2ONL - chains A and C; structure by X-ray diffraction, 4.00 A resolution.

# Chain A
Protein: Mitogen-activated protein kinase 14
From: Homo sapiens
Notes: EC 2.7.11.24
Reference sequence: Q16539 (MK14_HUMAN); residues 2-360 here correspond to UniProt positions 1-359 (UniProt number = residue number - 1)
Amino-acid sequence (366 residues; each row starts with the number of its first residue; numbers below 1 keep their minus sign (Gly-5 is residue -5)):
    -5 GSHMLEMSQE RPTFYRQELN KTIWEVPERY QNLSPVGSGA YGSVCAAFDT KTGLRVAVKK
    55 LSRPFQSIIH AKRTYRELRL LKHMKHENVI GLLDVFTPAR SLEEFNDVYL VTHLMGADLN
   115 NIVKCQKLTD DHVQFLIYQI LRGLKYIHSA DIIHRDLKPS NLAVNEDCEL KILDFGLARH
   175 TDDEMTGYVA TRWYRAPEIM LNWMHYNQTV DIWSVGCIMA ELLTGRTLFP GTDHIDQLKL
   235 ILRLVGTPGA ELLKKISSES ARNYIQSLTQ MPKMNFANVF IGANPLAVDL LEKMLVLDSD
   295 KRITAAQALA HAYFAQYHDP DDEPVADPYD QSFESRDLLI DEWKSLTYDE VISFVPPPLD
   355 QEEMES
Unresolved in the structure: -5 to 3, 174-184, 353-360
Differences from the reference sequence: cloning artifact (-5 to 1)
UniProt features mapped onto this chain:
  - binding site (ATP): Lys54
  - modified residue: Lys54 (N6-acetyllysine)

# Chain C
Protein: MAP kinase-activated protein kinase 2
From: Homo sapiens
Notes: EC 2.7.11.1
Reference sequence: P49137 (MAPK2_HUMAN); residues 1-400 here = UniProt positions 1-400
Amino-acid sequence (406 residues; numbered -5 to 400; the number before each row is that of its first residue; numbers below 1 keep their minus sign (Gly-5 is residue -5)):
    -5 GSHMLEMLSN SQGQSPPVPF PAPAPPPQPP TPALPHPPAQ PPPPPPQQFP QFHVKSGLQI
    55 KKNAIIDDYK VTSQVLGLGI NGKVLQIFNK RTQEKFALKM LQDCPKARRE VELHWRASQC
   115 PHIVRIVDVY ENLYAGRKCL LIVMECLDGG ELFSRIQDRG DQAFTEREAS EIMKSIGEAI
   175 QYLHSINIAH RDVKPENLLY TSKRPNAILK LTDFGFAKET TSHNSLTTPC YTPYYVAPEV
   235 LGPEKYDKSC DMWSLGVIMY ILLCGYPPFY SNHGLAISPG MKTRIRMGQY EFPNPEWSEV
   295 SEEVKMLIRN LLKTEPTQRM TITEFMNHPW IMQSTKVPQT PLHTSRVLKE DKERWEDVKE
   355 EMTSALATMR VDYEQIKIKK IEDASNPLLL KRRKKARALE AAALAH
Unresolved in the structure: -5 to 45, 66-76, 264-283, 394-400
Differences from the reference sequence: cloning artifact (-5 to 0)
UniProt features mapped onto this chain:
  - region: Ser328 to Arg364 (Autoinhibitory helix), Asp366 to Ala390 (p38 MAPK-binding site)
  - motif: Met356 to Val365 (Nuclear export signal (NES)), Lys371 to Lys374 (Bipartite nuclear localization signal 1), Lys385 to Lys389 (Bipartite nuclear localization signal 2)
  - active site: Asp186 (Proton acceptor)
  - binding site (ATP): Leu70 to Val78, Lys93
  - binding site (staurosporine): Glu139 to Leu141
  - modified residue: Ser9 (Phosphoserine), Thr25 (Phosphothreonine), Thr222 (Phosphothreonine), Ser272 (Phosphoserine), Ser328 (Phosphoserine), Thr334 (Phosphothreonine)
  - cross-link: Lys353 (Glycyl lysine isopeptide (Lys-Gly) (interchain with G-Cter in SUMO))
  - mutagenesis: Lys93 (K93R: Kinase defective mutant, abolishes activity), Asp207 (D207A: Kinase defective mutant, abolishes activity), Thr222 (T222A: Strong decrease in kinase activity; T222D: Mimicks phosphorylation state, leading to slight increase of basal kinase activity ...), Ser272 (S272A: Strong decrease in kinase activity; S272D: Mimicks phosphorylation state, leading to slight increase of basal kinase activity), Thr334 (T334A: Slight decrease in kinase activity; T334D/E: Mimicks phosphorylation state, leading to elevated basal kinase activity ...), Lys353 (K353R: Induces decreased sumoylation and increase in protein kinase activity)

# Chain A / chain C interface
Pairs across the interface (63; chain A residue first):
  Asn14(A) - Lys77(C)
  Lys15(A) - Lys77(C)
  Gly33(A) - Glu354(C)
  Ala34(A) - Glu354(C)  hydrogen bond (backbone-side chain)
  Glu81(A) - Pro381(C)
  Glu81(A) - Leu382(C)
  Glu81(A) - Lys385(C)  salt bridge
  Asn82(A) - Leu382(C)
  Ala111(A) - Gln369(C)
  Ala111(A) - Ile370(C)
  Asn115(A) - Tyr367(C)
  Asn115(A) - Gln369(C)
  Ile116(A) - Ile370(C)  hydrophobic
  Lys118(A) - Leu235(C)
  Lys118(A) - Thr362(C)
  Lys118(A) - Val365(C)
  Cys119(A) - Ile370(C)
  Cys119(A) - Lys371(C)  hydrogen bond
  Gln120(A) - Lys371(C)
  Gln120(A) - Ile372(C)  hydrogen bond (side chain-backbone)
  Asp125(A) - Ile375(C)
  His126(A) - Ile372(C)
  His126(A) - Lys373(C)  hydrogen bond (side chain-backbone)
  His126(A) - Lys374(C)
  His126(A) - Ile375(C)
  Phe129(A) - Ile375(C)  hydrophobic
  Phe129(A) - Asn380(C)
  Phe129(A) - Leu383(C)  hydrophobic
  Tyr132(A) - Arg386(C)  hydrogen bond
  Gln133(A) - Leu382(C)
  Arg136(A) - Leu382(C)
  Val158(A) - Ile370(C)
  Val158(A) - Ile372(C)  hydrophobic
  Asn159(A) - Ile370(C)
  Asn159(A) - Ile372(C)
  Glu160(A) - Ile370(C)
  Glu160(A) - Lys371(C)
  Glu160(A) - Ile372(C)
  Glu160(A) - Lys373(C)  hydrogen bond (backbone-backbone)
  Asp161(A) - Lys373(C)  salt bridge
  Asp161(A) - Ala378(C)
  Asp161(A) - Ser379(C)  hydrogen bond (side chain-backbone)
  Asp161(A) - Asn380(C)  hydrogen bond (backbone-side chain)
  Cys162(A) - Ile372(C)  hydrophobic
  Glu163(A) - Asn380(C)
  Glu163(A) - Pro381(C)
  Trp187(A) - Glu309(C)
  Thr218(A) - Ala231(C)
  Arg220(A) - Val230(C)
  Pro224(A) - Glu309(C)
  Thr226(A) - Tyr284(C)  hydrogen bond (backbone-backbone)
  Thr226(A) - Thr308(C)
  Asp227(A) - Tyr284(C)
  Asn272(A) - Pro227(C)
  Val273(A) - Tyr229(C)
  Ile275(A) - Tyr228(C)
  Tyr311(A) - Ile375(C)
  Tyr311(A) - Leu383(C)  hydrophobic
  Tyr311(A) - Arg386(C)  hydrogen bond (backbone-side chain)
  Asp313(A) - Arg386(C)
  Asp316(A) - Leu382(C)
  Asp316(A) - Lys385(C)  salt bridge
  Asp316(A) - Arg386(C)  salt bridge
Also at the interface, not in a pair above, chain A (44 interface residues in all): Ser32, Tyr35, Gly110, Asn114, Lys121, Arg186, Gly276, Gln310
Also at the interface, not in a pair above, chain C (36 interface residues in all): Pro232, Tyr240, Pro262, Phe263, Thr357, Arg364, Lys389

# Overview
44 residues of chain A face 36 of chain C across their interface; the contacts include 10 hydrogen bonds and 4
salt bridges. Polar pairs include Glu81(A)-Lys385(C), Asp161(A)-Lys373(C) and Asp316(A)-Lys385(C).
Chain A is Mitogen-activated protein kinase 14 and chain C is MAP kinase-activated protein kinase 2, both from
Homo sapiens; the structure, Crystal Structure of the p38a-MAPKAP kinase 2 Heterodimer, was determined by
X-ray diffraction together with 2OKR from the same study.
